1QHO - chain A; structure by X-ray diffraction, 1.70 A resolution.

Chain A:
Molecule: Alpha-amylase
Source organism: Geobacillus stearothermophilus
Notes: EC 3.2.1.133; fragment: intact protein, all 5 domains
Reference sequence: P19531 (AMYM_BACST); aligned to UniProt positions 34-719 over residues 1-686 (the alignment contains insertions or deletions, so no single offset holds)
Chain sequence (686 residues; row label = number of the first residue in the row):
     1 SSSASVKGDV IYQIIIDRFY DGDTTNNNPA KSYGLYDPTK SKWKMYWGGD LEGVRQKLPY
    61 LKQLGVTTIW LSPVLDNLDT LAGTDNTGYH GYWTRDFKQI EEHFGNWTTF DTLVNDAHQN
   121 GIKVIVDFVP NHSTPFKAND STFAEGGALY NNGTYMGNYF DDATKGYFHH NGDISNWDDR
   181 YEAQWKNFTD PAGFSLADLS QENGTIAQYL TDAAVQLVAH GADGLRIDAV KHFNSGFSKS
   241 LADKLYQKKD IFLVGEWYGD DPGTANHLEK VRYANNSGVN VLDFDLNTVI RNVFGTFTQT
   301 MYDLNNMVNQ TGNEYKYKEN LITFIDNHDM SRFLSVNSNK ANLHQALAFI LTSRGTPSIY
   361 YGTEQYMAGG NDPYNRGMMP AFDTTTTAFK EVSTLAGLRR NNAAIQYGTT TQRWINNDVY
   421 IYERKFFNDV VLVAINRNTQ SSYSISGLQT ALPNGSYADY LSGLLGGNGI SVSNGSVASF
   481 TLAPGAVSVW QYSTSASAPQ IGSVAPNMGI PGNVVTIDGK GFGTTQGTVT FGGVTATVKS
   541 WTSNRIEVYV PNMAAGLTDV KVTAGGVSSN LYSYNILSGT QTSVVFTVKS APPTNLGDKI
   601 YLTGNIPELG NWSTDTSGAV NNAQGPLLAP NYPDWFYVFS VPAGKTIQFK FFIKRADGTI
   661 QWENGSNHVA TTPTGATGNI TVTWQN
Construct notes: conflict Asp76 (Asn109 in P19531), Ala346 (Leu378 in P19531), Ala348 (Ser380 in P19531), Ile350 (Ser382 in P19531), Thr356 (Arg387 in P19531), Ser358 (Pro389 in P19531); insertion (221-223, 352-353)
Ion coordination: Ca2+ site 1: Asp21, Asp23, Asn26, Asn27, Gly48, Asp50; Ca2+ site 2: Asp76, Asn77, Asp79, Glu101, Glu102; Ca2+ site 3: Asn131, Gln184, Asp198, His232

In short:
Asp21, Asp23, Asn26, Asn27, Gly48 and Asp50 coordinate Ca2+ site 1. Asp76, Asn77, Asp79, Glu101 and Glu102
form the Ca2+ site 2.
Chain A is Alpha-amylase (Geobacillus stearothermophilus); the structure, Five-domain alpha-amylase from
bacillus stearothermophilus, maltose/acarbose complex, was determined by X-ray diffraction, deposited together
with 1QHP.
